9G0Z - chains A and B; structure by electron microscopy, 3.31 A resolution.

Chain A (and B):
Molecule: Auxin efflux carrier component 8
Organism: Arabidopsis thaliana
Notes: engineered mutation(s): N-terminal tag: First two residues MG are cloning tags. Uniprot sequence aligns from Ile2. Note MG is added as residue 0 and 1, to maintain correct numbering compared to uniprot.; chain B of this document is another copy of the same molecule, construct and numbering; everything in this record applies to it too
UniProtKB: Q9LFP6 (PIN8_ARATH); residue numbers follow UniProt; this construct covers 2-367
Sequence (376 residues; each row starts with the number of its first residue; numbering starts at 0):
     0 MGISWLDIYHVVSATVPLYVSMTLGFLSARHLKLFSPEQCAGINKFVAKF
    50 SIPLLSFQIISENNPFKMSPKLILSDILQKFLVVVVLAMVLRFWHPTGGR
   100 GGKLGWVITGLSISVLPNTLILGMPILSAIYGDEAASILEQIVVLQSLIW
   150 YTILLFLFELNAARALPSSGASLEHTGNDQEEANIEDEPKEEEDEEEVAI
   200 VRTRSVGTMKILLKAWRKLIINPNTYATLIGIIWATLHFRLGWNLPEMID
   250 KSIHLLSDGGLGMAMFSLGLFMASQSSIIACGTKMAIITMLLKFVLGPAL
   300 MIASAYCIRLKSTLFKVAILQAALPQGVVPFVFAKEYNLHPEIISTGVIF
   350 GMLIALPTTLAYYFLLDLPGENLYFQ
Disordered / not traced: 95-99, 165-205, 368-375
Construct notes: initiating methionine (0); expression tag (1, 368-375)
Residues lining bound ligands:
  - 2-(4-chloranylphenoxy)ethanoic acid (A1IHP): Leu54, Ser55, Ile58, Asn117, Leu119, Ile120, Val142, Gln145, Ser146, Tyr150, Leu260, Gly326, Val327, Val328
  - 1,2-dilinoleoyl-sn-glycero-3-phosphocholine (DLP), molecule 1: Val15, Val19, Leu23, Leu31, Leu33
  - 1,2-dilinoleoyl-sn-glycero-3-phosphocholine (DLP), molecule 2: Lys48, Phe49, Pro52, Leu53, Phe56, Ile220, Pro222, Tyr225, Ala226, Ile229, Leu244, Ile248, Ile252
Swiss-Prot annotation at these positions:
  - binding site ((indol-3-yl)acetate): Ile51, Asn117, Leu119, Tyr150, Val327, Val328
From the paper describing this entry:
  - binding site for 2-(4-chloranylphenoxy)ethanoic acid: Ser55, Asn117
  - mutagenesis - S55A, S55A/S146A: increased binding to 2-(4-chloranylphenoxy)ethanoic acid
  - mutagenesis - S55A, S55A/S146A: unchanged binding to IAA
  - mutagenesis - N117A, N223A: abolished binding to 2-(4-chloranylphenoxy)ethanoic acid
  - mutagenesis - Y150A (3.3- to 4.8-fold), S266A: decreased binding to 2-(4-chloranylphenoxy)ethanoic acid
  - mutagenesis - N223A: decreased binding to IAA
  - mutagenesis - N117A, N223A: abolished binding to 2,4-D
  - mutagenesis - S55A (1.9- to 2.4-fold): increased binding to 2,4-D

Chain A / chain B interface:
Contacting residue pairs (46):
  Tyr8(A) - Glu246(B)  hydrogen bond
  Ser12(A) - Met247(B)
  Pro16(A) - Ser251(B)
  Pro16(A) - Leu254(B)  hydrophobic
  Val19(A) - Ser251(B)
  Ser20(A) - Leu254(B)
  Leu23(A) - Leu255(B)  hydrophobic
  Ser27(A) - Phe49(B)
  Leu33(A) - Lys44(B)
  Phe34(A) - Gly41(B)
  Phe34(A) - Phe45(B)  hydrophobic
  Ser35(A) - Glu37(B)  hydrogen bond
  Glu37(A) - Ser35(B)  hydrogen bond
  Glu37(A) - Glu37(B)
  Glu37(A) - Gln38(B)
  Gln38(A) - Glu37(B)
  Gln38(A) - Gly41(B)
  Gln38(A) - Lys44(B)
  Gly41(A) - Phe34(B)
  Gly41(A) - Gln38(B)
  Lys44(A) - Leu33(B)
  Phe45(A) - Phe34(B)  hydrophobic
  Phe45(A) - Phe265(B)  hydrophobic
  Phe49(A) - Ser27(B)
  Phe49(A) - Leu33(B)  hydrophobic
  Phe49(A) - Phe34(B)  hydrophobic
  Phe49(A) - Phe265(B)  hydrophobic
  Glu246(A) - Ser12(B)  hydrogen bond
  Met247(A) - Tyr8(B)
  Met247(A) - Ser12(B)
  Lys250(A) - Pro16(B)
  Ser251(A) - Pro16(B)
  Ser251(A) - Val19(B)
  Leu254(A) - Pro16(B)  hydrophobic
  Leu254(A) - Leu17(B)  hydrophobic
  Leu254(A) - Gly258(B)
  Leu254(A) - Leu260(B)  hydrophobic
  Leu254(A) - Gly261(B)
  Leu255(A) - Leu23(B)  hydrophobic
  Asp257(A) - Asp257(B)
  Gly258(A) - Gly258(B)
  Leu260(A) - Leu254(B)  hydrophobic
  Gly261(A) - Leu254(B)
  Met262(A) - Met262(B)  hydrophobic
  Phe265(A) - Phe45(B)  hydrophobic
  Phe265(A) - Phe49(B)  hydrophobic
Also at the interface, not in a pair above, chain A (34 interface residues in all): Ala13, Val15, Leu17, Ala40, Ile42, Lys48
Also at the interface, not in a pair above, chain B (32 interface residues in all): Ser20, Ala40, Ile42, Lys48, Lys250

Overview:
34 residues of chain A and 32 residues of chain B are in contact; the contacts include 4 hydrogen bonds. Among
the polar pairs are Tyr8(A)-Glu246(B), Ser35(A)-Glu37(B) and Glu246(A)-Ser12(B). From the paper: a binding
site for 2-(4-chloranylphenoxy)ethanoic acid at Ser55(A) and Asn117(A); S55A and S55A/S146A of chain A
increase binding to 2-(4-chloranylphenoxy)ethanoic acid; 6 substitutions were tested in all.
Both chains are Auxin efflux carrier component 8 (Arabidopsis thaliana). Entry 9G0Z (auxin transporter PIN8 as
symmetric dimer (outward/outward) with 4-CPA bound in the outward binding state) was determined by electron
microscopy together with 9G0W, 9G0X and 9G10 from the same study.
